PDB entry 3G4H | X-ray diffraction, 1.92 A resolution | chains B and A

[Chain B (and A)]
Name: Regucalcin
Source organism: Homo sapiens
Notes: chain A of this document is another copy of the same molecule, construct and numbering; everything in this record applies to it too
UniProtKB: Q15493 (RGN_HUMAN); residue numbers follow UniProt; this construct covers 3-299
Amino-acid sequence (297 residues; row label = number of the first residue in the row):
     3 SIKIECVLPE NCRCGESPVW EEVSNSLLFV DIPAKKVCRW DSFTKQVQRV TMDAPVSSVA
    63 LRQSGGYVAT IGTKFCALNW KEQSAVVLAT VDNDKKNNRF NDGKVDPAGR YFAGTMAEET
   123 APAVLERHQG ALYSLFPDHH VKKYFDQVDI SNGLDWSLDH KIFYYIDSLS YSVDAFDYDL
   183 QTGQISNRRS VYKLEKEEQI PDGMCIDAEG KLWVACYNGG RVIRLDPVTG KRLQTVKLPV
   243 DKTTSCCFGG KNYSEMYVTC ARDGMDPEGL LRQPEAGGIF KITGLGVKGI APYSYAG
Metal / ion sites: Zn2+: E18, N154, D204
From the paper describing this entry:
  - Zn2+ coordination: E18, N154, D204
  - mutagenesis - E18A, N103A, N154A, D204A: decreased catalytic activity on Zn2+

[Interface between chain B and chain A]
Pairs across the interface (17):
  R129(B) with R129(A), hydrogen bond (side chain-backbone); H130(A); Q131(A), hydrogen bond; Q149(A)
  H130(B) with Q131(A)
  S172(B) with L127(A)
  Y173(B) with R129(A); H130(A)
  S192(B) with A125(A); V126(A)
  K195(B) with A125(A); V126(A); L127(A), hydrogen bond (side chain-backbone); E128(A)
  E197(B) with K198(A), salt bridge
  K198(B) with L171(A), hydrogen bond (side chain-backbone); S172(A)
Other interface residues (no listed pair), chain B (11 interface residues in all): L171, S174, E199
Other interface residues (no listed pair), chain A (12 interface residues in all): Y173

[In short]
The interface between chain B and chain A involves 11 residues on one side and 12 on the other, with 4
hydrogen bonds and 1 salt bridge. Polar contacts include E197(B)-K198(A), R129(B)-R129(A) and R129(B)-Q131(A).
From the paper: E18A, N103A and N154A of chain B, among others, reduce catalytic activity on Zn2+; Zn2+
coordination by E18(B), N154(B) and D204(B).
Chain B and chain A are both Regucalcin (Homo sapiens); the structure, Crystal structure of Human Senescence
Marker Protein-30 (Zinc Bound), was determined by X-ray diffraction together with 3G4E from the same study.
